Entry 4YGN (X-ray diffraction, 1.23 A resolution); this record covers chain A.

== Chain A ==
Name: Carbonic anhydrase 2
Source organism: Homo sapiens
Notes: EC 4.2.1.1
Reference sequence: P00918 (CAH2_HUMAN); the author numbering skips numbers that UniProt does not, so the offset changes along the chain: 3-125 = UniProt 3-125; 127-261 = UniProt 126-260
Chain sequence (258 residues; row label = number of the first residue in the row; note: 1 number in that range is skipped by the numbering (no residue carries it; nothing is unmodelled there)):
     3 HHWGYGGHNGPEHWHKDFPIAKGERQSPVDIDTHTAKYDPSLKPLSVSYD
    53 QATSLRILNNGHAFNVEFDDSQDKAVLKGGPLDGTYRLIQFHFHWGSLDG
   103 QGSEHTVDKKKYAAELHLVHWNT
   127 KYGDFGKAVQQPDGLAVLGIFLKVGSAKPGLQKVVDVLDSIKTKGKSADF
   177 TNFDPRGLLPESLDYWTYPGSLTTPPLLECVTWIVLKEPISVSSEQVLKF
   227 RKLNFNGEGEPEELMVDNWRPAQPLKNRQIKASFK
Unresolved in the structure: 3
Sequence notes: conflict Gly-9 (Lys in P00918)
Metal / ion sites: Zn2+: His-94, His-96, His-119
UniProt features mapped onto this chain:
  - active site: His-64 (Proton donor/acceptor)
  - binding site (Zn(2+)): His-94, His-96, His-119
  - binding site (substrate): Thr-199, Thr-200
  - site: Tyr-7 (Fine-tunes the proton-transfer properties of H-64), Asn-62 (Fine-tunes the proton-transfer properties of H-64), Asn-67 (Fine-tunes the proton-transfer properties of H-64), Gln-92 (Involved in the binding of some activators, including histamine and L-histidine)
  - modified residue (Phosphoserine): Ser-166, Ser-173
What the authors report for this chain:
  - binding site for iodide ion: Gln-92

== Overview ==
His-94, His-96 and His-119 form the Zn2+ site. UniProt lists active-site residue His-64, 3 Zn2+-binding
residues and substrate-binding residues Thr-199 and Thr-200. The paper reports a binding site for iodide ion
at Gln-92.
Chain A is Carbonic anhydrase 2 (Homo sapiens); the structure, NaI--Interactions between Hofmeister Anions and
the Binding Pocket of a Protein, was determined by X-ray diffraction (same publication as 4YGJ, 4YGK and
4YGL).
